PDB entry 9F5I | electron microscopy, 3.00 A resolution | chains F and S of the 7 polymer chains in the assembly

[Chain F]
Name: Large T antigen
Organism: Betapolyomavirus macacae
Notes: EC 3.6.4.-
UniProt: P03070 (LT_SV40); numbering as in UniProt (aligned over 266-627)
Chain sequence (362 residues; row label = number of the first residue in the row):
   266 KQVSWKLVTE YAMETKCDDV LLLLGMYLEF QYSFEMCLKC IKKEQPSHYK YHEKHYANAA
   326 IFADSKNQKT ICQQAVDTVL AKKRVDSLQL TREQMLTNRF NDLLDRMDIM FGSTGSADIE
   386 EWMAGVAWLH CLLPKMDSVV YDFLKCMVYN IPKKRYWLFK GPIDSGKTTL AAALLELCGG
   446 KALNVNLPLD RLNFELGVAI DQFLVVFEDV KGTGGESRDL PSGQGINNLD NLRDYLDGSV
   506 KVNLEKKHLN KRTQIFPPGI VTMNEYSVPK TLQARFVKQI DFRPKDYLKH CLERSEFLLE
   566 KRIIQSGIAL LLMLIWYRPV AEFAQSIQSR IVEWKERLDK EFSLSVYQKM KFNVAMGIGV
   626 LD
Curated features (UniProtKB/Swiss-Prot):
  - binding site (Zn(2+)): Cys302, Cys305, His313, His317
  - binding site (ATP): Gly426 to Thr433
Residues lining bound ligands: ATP (adenosine-5'-triphosphate): Trp393, Leu397, Gly426, Pro427, Ile428, Asp429, Ser430, Gly431, Lys432, Thr433, Thr434, Leu435, Asn529, Arg548, Pro549, Lys550, Leu553, Lys554, Leu557, Leu564, Ile569, Gln570

[Chain S]
Molecule: 8-nt DNA strand
Sequence (8 nucleotides; row label = number of the first residue in the row):
     1 TTTTTTTT

[How chain F and chain S interact]
Contacting residue pairs - 7 pairs, chain F then chain S:
  Phe459(F) - DT7(S)  phosphate contact
  Phe459(F) - DT8(S)  phosphate contact
  Lys512(F) - DT7(S)  sugar contact
  Lys512(F) - DT8(S)  salt bridge to the phosphate
  His513(F) - DT5(S)  base contact
  His513(F) - DT6(S)  hydrogen bond to the base
  His513(F) - DT7(S)  hydrogen bond to the phosphate
Other interface residues (no listed pair), chain F (4 interface residues in all): Lys511

[Summary]
The chain F/chain S interface involves 4 residues from each chain; the contacts include 2 hydrogen bonds and 1
salt bridge. Polar pairs include His513(F)-DT6(S), His513(F)-DT7(S) and Lys512(F)-DT8(S). Bound to chain F:
ATP. UniProt lists 4 Zn2+-binding residues and 8 ATP-binding residues on chain F.
Here chain F is Large T antigen (Betapolyomavirus macacae) and chain S is an 8-nt DNA strand. Entry 9F5I
(Active SV40 LTAg complex with DNA (3D variability component_000, frame_005)) was determined by electron
microscopy (same publication as 9EVH, 9EVP, 9F3T, 9F3U, 9F73, 9F74 and 14 further entries).
